3PCK - chains M and P of the 12 polymer chains in the assembly; structure by X-ray diffraction, 2.13 A resolution.

[Chain M (and P)]
Molecule: Protocatechuate 3,4-dioxygenase
Organism: Pseudomonas putida
Notes: EC 1.13.11.3; chain P of this document is another copy of the same molecule, construct and numbering; everything in this record applies to it too
Reference sequence: P00437 (PCXB_PSEPU); residues 301-538 here correspond to UniProt positions 1-238 (UniProt number = residue number - 300)
Chain sequence (238 residues; row label = number of the first residue in the row):
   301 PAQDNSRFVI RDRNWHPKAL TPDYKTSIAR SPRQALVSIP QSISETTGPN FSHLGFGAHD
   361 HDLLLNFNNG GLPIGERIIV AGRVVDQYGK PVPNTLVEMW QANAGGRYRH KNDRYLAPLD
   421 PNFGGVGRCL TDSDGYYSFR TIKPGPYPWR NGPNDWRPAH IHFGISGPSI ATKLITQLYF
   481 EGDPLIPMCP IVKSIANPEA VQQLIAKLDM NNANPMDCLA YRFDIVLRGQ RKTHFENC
Not modelled in the structure: 368-370, 537-538
Glycans and other covalent adducts: beta-mercaptoethanol (BME) linked to Cys429
Metal / ion sites: Fe ion: Tyr408, His460, His462 (together with 6-hydroxyisonicotinic acid N-oxide)
Residues lining bound ligands: 6-hydroxyisonicotinic acid N-oxide (NNO): Tyr324, Tyr408, Tyr447, Trp449, Arg457, His460, His462, Gln477, Ile491

[Chain M / chain P interface]
Residue-residue contacts - 59 pairs, chain M then chain P:
  Leu372(M) - Pro418(P)
  Pro373(M) - Pro418(P)
  Ile374(M) - Ile374(P)  hydrophobic
  Ile374(M) - Pro418(P)  hydrophobic
  Gly375(M) - Ala404(P)
  Gly375(M) - Gly405(P)
  Glu376(M) - Ala404(P)
  Glu376(M) - Gly405(P)
  Glu376(M) - Gly445(P)
  Glu376(M) - Pro446(P)
  Arg377(M) - Leu416(P)
  Ala404(M) - Gly375(P)
  Ala404(M) - Glu376(P)
  Gly405(M) - Gly375(P)
  Tyr415(M) - Arg377(P)
  Tyr415(M) - Met516(P)
  Tyr415(M) - Asp517(P)  hydrogen bond (side chain-backbone)
  Leu416(M) - Arg377(P)
  Leu416(M) - Met516(P)
  Pro418(M) - Pro373(P)
  Pro418(M) - Ile374(P)  hydrophobic
  Leu419(M) - Ile374(P)
  Asp420(M) - Ile374(P)
  Gly445(M) - Glu376(P)
  Pro446(M) - Glu376(P)
  Pro448(M) - Met516(P)  hydrophobic
  Trp449(M) - Met516(P)
  Pro453(M) - Pro515(P)
  Asn454(M) - Met510(P)  hydrogen bond (side chain-backbone)
  Asn454(M) - Pro515(P)
  Trp456(M) - Met510(P)
  Trp456(M) - Asn514(P)
  Trp456(M) - Asp517(P)
  Trp456(M) - Cys518(P)
  Trp456(M) - Leu519(P)  hydrophobic
  Glu481(M) - Pro484(P)
  Gly482(M) - Gly482(P)
  Pro484(M) - Glu481(P)
  Pro484(M) - Leu508(P)  hydrophobic
  Leu485(M) - Leu508(P)  hydrophobic
  Leu485(M) - Leu519(P)  hydrophobic
  Met488(M) - Leu508(P)  hydrophobic
  Leu508(M) - Pro484(P)  hydrophobic
  Leu508(M) - Leu485(P)  hydrophobic
  Leu508(M) - Met488(P)  hydrophobic
  Met510(M) - Asn454(P)  hydrogen bond (backbone-side chain)
  Met510(M) - Trp456(P)
  Asn514(M) - Trp456(P)
  Pro515(M) - Pro453(P)
  Pro515(M) - Asn454(P)
  Met516(M) - Tyr415(P)
  Met516(M) - Leu416(P)
  Met516(M) - Pro448(P)  hydrophobic
  Met516(M) - Arg450(P)
  Asp517(M) - Tyr415(P)  hydrogen bond (backbone-side chain)
  Asp517(M) - Trp456(P)
  Cys518(M) - Trp456(P)
  Leu519(M) - Trp456(P)  hydrophobic
  Leu519(M) - Leu485(P)  hydrophobic
Interface residues without a listed pair, chain M (37 interface residues in all): Pro421, Arg450, Ala513, Tyr521
Interface residues without a listed pair, chain P (37 interface residues in all): Leu372, Leu419, Asp420, Pro444, Trp449, Ala513, Tyr521

[Overview]
The chain M/chain P interface involves 37 residues from each chain, with 4 hydrogen bonds. Among the polar
pairs are Tyr415(M)-Asp517(P) and Asn454(M)-Met510(P). Ligands of chain M: 6-hydroxyisonicotinic acid N-oxide.
The Fe ion site is built by Tyr408(M), His460(M) and His462(M).
Both chains are Protocatechuate 3,4-dioxygenase (Pseudomonas putida). Entry 3PCK (Structure of protocatechuate
3,4-dioxygenase complexed with 6-hydroxynicotinic acid N-oxide) was determined by X-ray diffraction together
with 3PCA, 3PCJ, 3PCL and 3PCM from the same study.
